Entry 8TBP (X-ray diffraction, 3.13 A resolution); this record covers chains A and B of the 3 polymer chains in the assembly.

Chain A:
Protein: HLA class II histocompatibility antigen, DR alpha chain
Organism: Homo sapiens
UniProt: P01903 (DRA_HUMAN); residues 1-182 here correspond to UniProt positions 26-207 (UniProt number = residue number + 25)
Chain sequence (182 residues; row label = number of the first residue in the row):
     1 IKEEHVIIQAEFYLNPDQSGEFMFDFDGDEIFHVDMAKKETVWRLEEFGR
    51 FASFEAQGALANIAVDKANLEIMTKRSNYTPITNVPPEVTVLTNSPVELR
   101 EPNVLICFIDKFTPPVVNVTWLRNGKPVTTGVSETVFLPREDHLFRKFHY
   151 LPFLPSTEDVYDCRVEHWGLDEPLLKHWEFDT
Not modelled in the structure: 1-3, 182
Disulfides: C107-C163
Glycans and other covalent adducts: N-acetylglucosamine (NAG) linked to N118
Construct notes: conflict T182 (Ala207 in P01903)
UniProt features mapped onto this chain:
  - region: E179 to D181 (Connecting peptide)
  - site: Q9 (Self- and pathogen-derived peptide antigen), G49 (Self-peptide antigen), F51 (Self- and pathogen-derived peptide antigen), A52 (Self-peptide antigen), S53 (Self- and pathogen-derived peptide antigen), E55 (Pathogen-derived peptide antigen), N62 (Self- and pathogen-derived peptide antigen), N69 (Pathogen-derived peptide antigen), R76 (Self- and pathogen-derived peptide antigen)
  - glycosylation (N-linked (GlcNAc...) asparagine): N78, N118

Chain B:
Protein: HLA class II histocompatibility antigen, DRB1 beta chain
Organism: Homo sapiens
UniProt: P01911 (DRB1_HUMAN); residues 1-190 here correspond to UniProt positions 30-219 (UniProt number = residue number + 29)
Chain sequence (190 residues; row label = number of the first residue in the row):
     1 GDTRPRFLWQPKRECHFFNGTERVRFLDRYFYNQEESVRFDSDVGEFRAV
    51 TELGRPDAEYWNSQKDILEQARAAVDTYCRHNYGVGESFTVQRRVQPKVT
   101 VYPSKTQPLQHHNLLVCSVSGFYPGSIEVRWFLNGQEEKAGMVSTGLIQN
   151 GDWTFQTLVMLETVPRSGEVYTCQVEHPSVTSPLTVEWRA
Not modelled in the structure: 1
Disulfides: C15-C79, C117-C173
Construct notes: variant G86 (Val115 in P01911)
UniProt features mapped onto this chain:
  - binding site (a peptide antigen): D57, W61, H81, N82, R93
  - glycosylation: N19 (N-linked (GlcNAc...) asparagine)

How chain A and chain B interact:
Residue-residue contacts (121):
  E4(A) - F17(B)
  E4(A) - F18(B)
  H5(A) - C15(B)
  H5(A) - H16(B)
  H5(A) - F17(B)  hydrogen bond (backbone-backbone)
  H5(A) - Y83(B)
  H5(A) - V91(B)
  V6(A) - C15(B)
  V6(A) - H16(B)
  I7(A) - R13(B)
  I7(A) - E14(B)
  I7(A) - C15(B)  hydrogen bond (backbone-backbone)
  I7(A) - F17(B)  hydrophobic
  I8(A) - R13(B)
  I8(A) - E14(B)
  Q9(A) - P11(B)
  Q9(A) - K12(B)
  Q9(A) - R13(B)  hydrogen bond (backbone-backbone)
  Q9(A) - Y78(B)  hydrogen bond
  A10(A) - P11(B)
  E11(A) - Q10(B)
  E11(A) - P11(B)  hydrogen bond (backbone-backbone)
  E11(A) - R13(B)  salt bridge
  F12(A) - W9(B)
  F12(A) - Q10(B)
  Y13(A) - F7(B)
  Y13(A) - L8(B)
  Y13(A) - W9(B)  hydrogen bond (backbone-backbone)
  L14(A) - F7(B)
  L14(A) - L8(B)  hydrophobic
  N15(A) - P5(B)
  N15(A) - R6(B)
  N15(A) - F7(B)  hydrogen bond (backbone-backbone)
  P16(A) - R4(B)
  P16(A) - P5(B)
  P16(A) - R6(B)
  D17(A) - R6(B)  salt bridge
  F24(A) - Y78(B)
  F26(A) - T90(B)
  F26(A) - V91(B)
  F26(A) - Y123(B)
  F26(A) - W153(B)  hydrophobic
  D27(A) - Q149(B)
  G28(A) - Q149(B)  hydrogen bond (backbone-side chain)
  D29(A) - Y123(B)
  D29(A) - Q149(B)
  D29(A) - W153(B)
  E30(A) - W153(B)  hydrogen bond (backbone-side chain)
  I31(A) - W153(B)  hydrophobic
  R44(A) - G151(B)  hydrogen bond (side chain-backbone)
  R44(A) - D152(B)
  R44(A) - W153(B)
  L45(A) - R93(B)
  L45(A) - D152(B)
  L45(A) - W153(B)
  F48(A) - F89(B)  hydrophobic
  F48(A) - W153(B)
  F51(A) - S88(B)
  F51(A) - F89(B)  hydrophobic
  A52(A) - V85(B)  hydrophobic
  A52(A) - F89(B)  hydrophobic
  D66(A) - W9(B)
  D66(A) - P11(B)
  N69(A) - W9(B)
  L70(A) - F7(B)
  L70(A) - L8(B)
  L70(A) - W9(B)
  L70(A) - Y32(B)  hydrophobic
  M73(A) - W9(B)  hydrophobic
  M73(A) - Y32(B)  hydrophobic
  M73(A) - L53(B)
  M73(A) - D57(B)
  T74(A) - F7(B)
  T74(A) - Y32(B)
  R76(A) - L53(B)  hydrogen bond (side chain-backbone)
  R76(A) - P56(B)
  R76(A) - D57(B)  salt bridge
  S77(A) - Y32(B)  hydrogen bond
  S77(A) - L53(B)
  Y79(A) - F7(B)
  T80(A) - F7(B)
  T80(A) - Y32(B)  hydrogen bond (backbone-side chain)
  T80(A) - N33(B)  hydrogen bond (backbone-side chain)
  P81(A) - P5(B)  hydrophobic
  P81(A) - R6(B)
  P81(A) - F7(B)  hydrophobic
  P81(A) - N33(B)  hydrogen bond (backbone-side chain)
  I82(A) - R6(B)  hydrogen bond (backbone-backbone)
  I82(A) - L8(B)  hydrophobic
  I82(A) - N33(B)
  T83(A) - Q34(B)
  V85(A) - Q34(B)
  L92(A) - Q156(B)
  T93(A) - Q156(B)  hydrogen bond (backbone-side chain)
  N94(A) - S120(B)
  N94(A) - Q156(B)
  S95(A) - K98(B)
  P96(A) - T100(B)
  P96(A) - S118(B)
  P96(A) - S120(B)
  I106(A) - N150(B)
  T113(A) - L8(B)
  P115(A) - L8(B)
  R140(A) - K12(B)  hydrogen bond (backbone-side chain)
  E141(A) - K12(B)
  E141(A) - E14(B)
  E141(A) - R29(B)  salt bridge
  H143(A) - Q10(B)
  H143(A) - F31(B)
  H143(A) - Q34(B)  hydrogen bond (side chain-backbone)
  F145(A) - L8(B)  hydrophobic
  F145(A) - Q10(B)
  R146(A) - Q149(B)
  F148(A) - Q149(B)
  F148(A) - N150(B)
  F148(A) - G151(B)
  Y150(A) - N150(B)  hydrogen bond (side chain-backbone)
  Y150(A) - G151(B)  hydrogen bond (side chain-backbone)
  Y150(A) - D152(B)
  W168(A) - D2(B)
  W168(A) - R6(B)
Other interface residues (no listed pair), chain A (60 interface residues in all): E47, P114, L138, P139, L144
Other interface residues (no listed pair), chain B (50 interface residues in all): E35, E36, S37, G54, N82, I148, F155

In short:
The interface between chain A and chain B involves 60 residues on one side and 50 on the other; the contacts
include 21 hydrogen bonds and 4 salt bridges. Polar pairs include E11(A)-R13(B), D17(A)-R6(B) and
R76(A)-D57(B). N-acetylglucosamine is covalently linked to N118(A).
Here chain A is HLA class II histocompatibility antigen, DR alpha chain and chain B is HLA class II
histocompatibility antigen, DRB1 beta chain, both from Homo sapiens. Entry 8TBP (HLA-DRB1*15:01 in complex
with smith antigen) was determined by X-ray diffraction.
